Entry 8XXU (electron microscopy, 2.54 A resolution); this record covers chains A and B of the 5 polymer chains in the assembly.

Chain A:
Molecule: Prostaglandin D2 receptor 2
Organism: Homo sapiens
UniProtKB: Q9Y5Y4 (PD2R2_HUMAN); residues 1-346 here = UniProt positions 1-346
Amino-acid sequence (346 residues; numbered 1 to 346; the number before each row is that of its first residue):
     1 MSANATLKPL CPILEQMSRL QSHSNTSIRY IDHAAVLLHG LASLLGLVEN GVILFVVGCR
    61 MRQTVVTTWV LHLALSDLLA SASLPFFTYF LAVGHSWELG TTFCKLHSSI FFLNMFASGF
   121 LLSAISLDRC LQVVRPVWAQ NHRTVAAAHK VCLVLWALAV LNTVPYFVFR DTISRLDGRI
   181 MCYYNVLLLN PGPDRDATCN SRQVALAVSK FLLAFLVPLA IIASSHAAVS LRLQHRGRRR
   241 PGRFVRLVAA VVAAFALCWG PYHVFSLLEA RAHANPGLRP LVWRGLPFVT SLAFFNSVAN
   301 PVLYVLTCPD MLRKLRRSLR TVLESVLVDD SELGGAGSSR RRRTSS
Unresolved in the structure: 1-9, 175-176, 328-346
Cystine bridges: Cys11-Cys199, Cys104-Cys182
Ligand contacts: A1D5Q ([(2R)-1-hexadecanoyloxy-3-[oxidanyl-[(2S,3R,5R,6S)-2,3,4,5,6-pentakis(oxidanyl)cyclohexyl]oxy-phosphoryl]oxy-propan-2-yl] (Z)-octadec-9-enoate): Trp69, Ser123, Leu127, Asp128, Leu131, Trp138, His142, Arg143, Thr144, Ala147, Lys150, Val151, Leu155, Ile221
UniProt features mapped onto this chain:
  - motif: Asp330 to Leu333 (Involved in the recycling of CRTH2)
  - modified residue (Phosphoserine): Ser331, Ser345
  - glycosylation (N-linked (GlcNAc...) asparagine): Asn4, Asn25
  - mutagenesis: Asp330 (D330A: 45% increases internalization of PTGDR2), Ser331 (S331A: 45% increases internalization of PTGDR2), Glu332 (E332A: 45% increases internalization of PTGDR2), Leu333 (L333A: 45% increase in internalization of PTGDR2)

Chain B:
Molecule: Guanine nucleotide-binding protein G(i) subunit alpha-1
Organism: Homo sapiens
UniProtKB: P63096 (GNAI1_HUMAN); numbering as in UniProt (aligned over 1-354)
Amino-acid sequence (354 residues; numbered 1 to 354; the number before each row is that of its first residue):
     1 MGCTLSAEDK AAVERSKMID RNLREDGEKA AREVKLLLLG AGESGKNTIV KQMKIIHEAG
    61 YSEEECKQYK AVVYSNTIQS IIAIIRAMGR LKIDFGDSAR ADDARQLFVL AGAAEEGFMT
   121 AELAGVIKRL WKDSGVQACF NRSREYQLND SAAYYLNDLD RIAQPNYIPT QQDVLRTRVK
   181 TTGIVETHFT FKDLHFKMFD VGAQRSERKK WIHCFEGVTA IIFCVALSDY DLVLAEDEEM
   241 NRMHASMKLF DSICNNKWFT DTSIILFLNK KDLFEEKIKK SPLTICYPEY AGSNTYEEAA
   301 AYIQCQFEDL NKRKDTKEIY THFTCSTDTK NVQFVFDAVT DVIIKNNLKD CGLF
Unresolved in the structure: 1-3, 58-180, 236-238
Differences from the reference sequence: engineered mutation Asn47 (Ser in P63096), Ala203 (Gly in P63096), Ala245 (Glu in P63096), Ser326 (Ala in P63096)
UniProt features mapped onto this chain:
  - region: Lys35 to Lys46, Thr48 (G1 motif), Asp173 to Thr181 (G2 motif), Phe196 to Gly202, Gln204, Arg205 (G3 motif), Ile265 to Asp272 (G4 motif), Thr324, Cys325, Thr327 to Thr329 (G5 motif)
  - binding site (GTP): Glu43 to Lys46, Thr48, Ser151, Leu175 to Thr181, Asp200 to Gly202, Gln204, Asn269 to Asp272
  - binding site (Mg(2+)): Thr181
  - modified residue: Arg178 (ADP-ribosylarginine), Gln204 (Deamidated glutamine), Cys351 (ADP-ribosylcysteine)
  - lipidation: Gly2 (N-myristoyl glycine), Cys3 (S-palmitoyl cysteine)
  - natural variant: Gly40 (G40C: In NEDHISB; G40R: In NEDHISB), Gly45 (G45D: In NEDHISB), Thr48 (T48I: In NEDHISB; T48K: In NEDHISB), Gln52 (Q52P: In NEDHISB), Ser75 (deletion: In NEDHISB; uncertain significance), Gln172 (deletion: In NEDHISB), Asp173 (D173V: In NEDHISB), Glu186 to Phe189 (deletion: In NEDHISB; uncertain significance), Cys224 (C224Y: In NEDHISB), Lys270 (K270N: In NEDHISB; K270R: In NEDHISB), Asp272 (D272G: In NEDHISB), Val332 (V332E: In NEDHISB; uncertain significance)
  - mutagenesis: Gly42 (G42R: Abolishes switch to an activated conformation and dissociation from beta and gamma subunits upon GTP binding. Abolishes interaction with RGS family members), Glu116 (E116L: Enhances interaction (inactive GDP-bound) with RGS14), Gln147 (Q147L: Enhances interaction (inactive GDP-bound) with RGS14)

How chain A and chain B interact:
Pairs across the interface - 35 pairs, chain A then chain B:
  Arg129(A) - Cys351(B)
  Arg129(A) - Leu353(B)
  Gln132(A) - Ile344(B)
  Gln132(A) - Asn347(B)
  Val133(A) - Ile344(B)
  Val133(A) - Leu348(B)  hydrophobic
  Pro136(A) - Ile344(B)  hydrophobic
  Val137(A) - Lys192(B)
  Val137(A) - Asp193(B)
  Val137(A) - Leu194(B)  hydrophobic
  Val137(A) - Phe336(B)  hydrophobic
  Gln140(A) - Ala31(B)  hydrogen bond (side chain-backbone)
  Gln140(A) - Arg32(B)  hydrogen bond (side chain-backbone)
  Gln140(A) - Ile343(B)
  Asn141(A) - Arg32(B)  hydrogen bond (backbone-side chain)
  Asn141(A) - Asp193(B)  hydrogen bond (side chain-backbone)
  Thr144(A) - Arg32(B)
  Val145(A) - Glu28(B)
  Leu233(A) - Leu348(B)  hydrophobic
  Arg236(A) - Thr340(B)
  Arg236(A) - Asp341(B)  salt bridge
  Arg238(A) - Glu318(B)  salt bridge
  Arg238(A) - Tyr320(B)
  Arg238(A) - Asp341(B)  salt bridge
  Arg239(A) - Glu318(B)  salt bridge
  Pro241(A) - Phe354(B)
  Arg243(A) - Gly352(B)  hydrogen bond (side chain-backbone)
  Arg243(A) - Leu353(B)
  Phe244(A) - Leu353(B)  hydrophobic
  Leu247(A) - Gly352(B)
  Thr307(A) - Gly352(B)
  Cys308(A) - Cys351(B)  hydrogen bond (side chain-backbone)
  Cys308(A) - Gly352(B)
  Pro309(A) - Lys349(B)
  Pro309(A) - Asp350(B)
Also at the interface, not in a pair above, chain A (23 interface residues in all): His142, Arg143, Asp310
Also at the interface, not in a pair above, chain B (24 interface residues in all): Glu33, Asp337, Lys345

In short:
The interface between chain A and chain B involves 23 residues on one side and 24 on the other; the contacts
include 6 hydrogen bonds and 4 salt bridges. Polar contacts include Arg236(A)-Asp341(B), Arg238(A)-Glu318(B)
and Arg238(A)-Asp341(B). Chain A binds compound A1D5Q.
Chain A is Prostaglandin D2 receptor 2 and chain B is Guanine nucleotide-binding protein G(i) subunit alpha-1,
both from Homo sapiens; the structure, Cryo-EM Structure of the Prostaglandin D2 Receptor 2 Coupled to G
Protein, was determined by electron microscopy together with 8XXV and 9IYB from the same study.
